Entry 5T5M (X-ray diffraction, 2.50 A resolution); this record covers chains A and C of the 6 polymer chains in the assembly.

# Chain A
Protein: Tungsten formylmethanofuran dehydrogenase subunit fwdA
From: Methanothermobacter wolfeii
Notes: EC 1.2.99.5
Chain sequence (569 residues; numbered 1 to 569; the number before each row is that of its first residue):
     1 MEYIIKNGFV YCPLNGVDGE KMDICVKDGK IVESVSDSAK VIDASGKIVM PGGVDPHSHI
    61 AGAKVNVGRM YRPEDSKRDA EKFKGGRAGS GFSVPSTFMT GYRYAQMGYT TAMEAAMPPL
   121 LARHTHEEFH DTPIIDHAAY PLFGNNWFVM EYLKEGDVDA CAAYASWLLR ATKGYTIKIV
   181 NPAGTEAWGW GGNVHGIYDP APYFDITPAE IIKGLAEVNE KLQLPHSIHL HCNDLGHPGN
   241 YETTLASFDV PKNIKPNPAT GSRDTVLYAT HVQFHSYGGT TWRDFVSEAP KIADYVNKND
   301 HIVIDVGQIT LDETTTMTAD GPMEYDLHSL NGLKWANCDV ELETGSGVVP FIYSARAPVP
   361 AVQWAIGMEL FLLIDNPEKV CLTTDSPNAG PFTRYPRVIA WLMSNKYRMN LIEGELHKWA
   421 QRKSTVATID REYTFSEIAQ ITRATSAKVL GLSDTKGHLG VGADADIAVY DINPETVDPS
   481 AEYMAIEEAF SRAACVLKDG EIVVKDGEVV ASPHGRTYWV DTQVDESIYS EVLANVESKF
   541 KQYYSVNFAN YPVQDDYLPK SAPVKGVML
Modified / non-standard residues: K178 (lysine nz-carboxylic acid; KCX)
Ion coordination: Zn2+ site 1: H57, H59, K178, D385; Mg2+ site 1: R69, S76 (shared with 1 residue of chain B); Zn2+ site 2: K178, H231, H271; Mg2+ site 2: T344 (shared with 1 residue of chain B)

# Chain C
Protein: Tungsten-containing formylmethanofuran dehydrogenase 2 subunit C
From: Methanothermobacter wolfeii
Notes: EC 1.2.99.5
Chain sequence (270 residues; numbered 1 to 270; the number before each row is that of its first residue):
     1 MSEIILTPKE QPEVPLEAPN IKPDVFAGKS IEEIKNIQIM HGNEVVKLGD FFEVSGEPAD
    61 APEDIKIIID GDVYNTKRIG QEMTAGEIIV RGNVNMYVGA GMKGGKITVE GNAGSWAGQD
   121 MRGGEIEILG DAGDYVGSSY RGDWRGMSGG TITVHGNADN EIGEYMNGGK IIIKGDVNIM
   181 PGIHMNNGLI IIEGNVVARA GGEMAGGTIV VKGMMQEFLA GFKYLGVEKD IEVDGEELPG
   241 AFYKFEGDHA IKGAKGIVYA AVGCNGHIAP
Unresolved in the structure: 1
Ion coordination: Mg2+: S139, Y140, D143

# Interface between chain A and chain C
Contacting residue pairs (14; chain A residue first):
  R72(A) - W144(C)
  P73(A) - Y140(C)
  P73(A) - R141(C)
  P73(A) - G142(C)
  E74(A) - R141(C)
  E74(A) - G142(C)
  E74(A) - D143(C)
  E74(A) - W144(C)
  K77(A) - D120(C)  salt bridge
  K77(A) - Y140(C)
  E313(A) - W144(C)
  E313(A) - R145(C)  salt bridge
  L333(A) - W144(C)  hydrophobic
  K334(A) - G142(C)  hydrogen bond (side chain-backbone)
Interface residues without a listed pair, chain A (9 interface residues in all): P350, I352

# Summary
The interface between chain A and chain C involves 9 residues on one side and 7 on the other, with 1 hydrogen
bond and 2 salt bridges. Polar contacts include K77(A)-D120(C), E313(A)-R145(C) and K334(A)-G142(C). H57(A),
H59(A), K178(A) and D385(A) coordinate Zn2+ site 1.
Chain A is Tungsten formylmethanofuran dehydrogenase subunit fwdA and chain C is Tungsten-containing
formylmethanofuran dehydrogenase 2 subunit C, both from Methanothermobacter wolfeii; the structure,
Tungsten-containing formylmethanofuran dehydrogenase from methanothermobacter wolfeii, trigonal form at 2.5 A,
was determined by X-ray diffraction, deposited together with 5T5I and 5T61.
